PDB entry 6C09 | X-ray diffraction, 2.95 A resolution | chains A and C of the 4 polymer chains in the assembly

== Chain A ==
Molecule: T-cell surface glycoprotein CD1c
Organism: Homo sapiens
UniProtKB: P29017 (CD1C_HUMAN); residues 1-279 here correspond to UniProt positions 19-297 (UniProt number = residue number + 18)
Amino-acid sequence (287 residues; numbered -2 to 284; the number before each row is that of its first residue; numbers below 1 keep their minus sign (Glu-2 is residue -2)):
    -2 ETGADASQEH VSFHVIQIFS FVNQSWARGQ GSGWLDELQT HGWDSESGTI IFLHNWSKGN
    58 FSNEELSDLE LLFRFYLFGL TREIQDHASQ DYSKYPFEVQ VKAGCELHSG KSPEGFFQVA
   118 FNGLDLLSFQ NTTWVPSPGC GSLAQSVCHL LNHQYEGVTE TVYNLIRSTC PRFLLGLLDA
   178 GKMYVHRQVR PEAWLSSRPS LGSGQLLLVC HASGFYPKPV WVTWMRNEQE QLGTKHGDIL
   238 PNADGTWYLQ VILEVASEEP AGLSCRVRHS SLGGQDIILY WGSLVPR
Unresolved in the structure: -2 to 6, 200-201, 256-257, 280-284
Differences from the reference sequence: expression tag (-2 to 0, 280-284)
Cystine bridges: Cys102-Cys167, Cys207-Cys262
Covalently attached groups: N-acetylglucosamine (NAG) linked to Asn20
Bound ions: K+ near Asp241 (its only coordinating residue here)
Ligand contacts: (2R)-2,3-dihydroxypropyl hexadecanoate (EKG): Phe10, Val12, Ile13, Gln14, Phe16, Gly26, Gln27, Gly28, Ser29, Gly30, His38, Gly39, Trp40, Ser42, Ile47, Leu66, Phe70, Leu74, Ala100, Leu162, Thr166, Cys167, Phe170
Curated features (UniProtKB/Swiss-Prot):
  - glycosylation (N-linked (GlcNAc...) asparagine): Asn20, Asn52, Asn57, Asn128
What the authors report for this chain:
  - mutagenesis - E61A, D83A, S143A, L147A: unchanged signaling in response to 3C8 TCR
  - mutagenesis - E157A: unchanged signaling
  - mutagenesis - R79A, N161A: decreased signaling
  - mutagenesis - E62A, L68A, F72A, E80A, Y152A: decreased signaling in response to 3C8 TCR

== Chain C ==
Molecule: 3C8 T cell receptor alpha-chain
Organism: Homo sapiens
Amino-acid sequence (205 residues; numbered 0 to 221; 17 numbers in that range are skipped by the numbering (no residue carries them; nothing is unmodelled there); the number before each row is that of its first residue; numbering starts at 0):
     0 MDQQVKQNSP SLSVQEGRIS ILNCDYTNSM FDY
    39 FLWYKKYPAE GPTFLISISS IKDK
    66 NEDGRFTVFL NKSAKHLSLH IVPSQPGDSA VYF
   104 CAASVGDKII F
   118 GKGTRLHILP NMQNPDPAVY QLRDSKSSDK SVCLFTDFDS QTNVSQSKDS DVYITDKCVL
   178 DMRSMDFKSN SAVAWSNKSD FACANAFNNS IIPEDTFFPS PESS
Unresolved in the structure: 0-1, 194-198, 216-221
Cystine bridges: Cys23-Cys104, Cys150-Cys200

== Interface between chain A and chain C ==
Pairs across the interface - 22 pairs, chain A then chain C:
  Glu62(A) - Ser28(C)  hydrogen bond
  Glu62(A) - Met29(C)
  Asp65(A) - Asn27(C)  hydrogen bond
  Asp65(A) - Val108(C)
  Asp65(A) - Lys111(C)  salt bridge
  Leu66(A) - Met29(C)  hydrophobic
  Leu68(A) - Val108(C)
  Leu68(A) - Asp110(C)
  Leu68(A) - Lys111(C)
  Leu69(A) - Gly109(C)
  Phe72(A) - Gly109(C)
  Phe72(A) - Asp110(C)
  Glu157(A) - Tyr32(C)
  Glu157(A) - Ser57(C)
  Glu157(A) - Ile59(C)
  Thr158(A) - Asp31(C)
  Tyr160(A) - Ile59(C)  hydrophobic
  Asn161(A) - Asp31(C)
  Asn161(A) - Ser58(C)  hydrogen bond
  Thr166(A) - Met29(C)
  Arg169(A) - Ser28(C)
  Arg169(A) - Met29(C)  hydrogen bond
Also at the interface, not in a pair above, chain A (13 interface residues in all): Phe58
The authors on this interface:
  - pairs named by the authors: Asp65(A)-Lys111(C) (salt bridge), Asn161(A)-Ser58(C) (hydrogen bond), Asn27(C)-Asp65(A) (hydrogen bond)

== Overview ==
Chain A and chain C form an interface of 13 and 12 residues respectively, with 4 hydrogen bonds and 1 salt
bridge. Polar contacts include Asp65(A)-Lys111(C), Glu62(A)-Ser28(C) and Asp65(A)-Asn27(C). The paper
describes a salt bridge between Asp65(A) and Lys111(C); hydrogen bonds between Asn161(A) and Ser58(C) and
Asn27(C) and Asp65(A). The paper reports that E62A, L68A and F72A of chain A, among others, reduce signaling
in response to 3C8 TCR; R79A and N161A of chain A reduce signaling; 12 substitutions were tested in all.
Here chain A is T-cell surface glycoprotein CD1c and chain C is 3C8 T cell receptor alpha-chain, both from
Homo sapiens. Entry 6C09 (Ternary crystal structure of the 3C8 TCR-CD1c-monoacylglycerol complex) was
determined by X-ray diffraction together with 6C15 from the same study.
